Entry 8F1Y (X-ray diffraction, 2.75 A resolution); this record covers chain A.

== Chain A ==
Protein: Epidermal growth factor receptor
Source organism: Homo sapiens
Notes: EC 2.7.10.1; fragment: kinase domain
Reference sequence: P00533 (EGFR_HUMAN); numbering as in UniProt (aligned over 695-1022)
Chain sequence (331 residues; each row starts with the number of its first residue):
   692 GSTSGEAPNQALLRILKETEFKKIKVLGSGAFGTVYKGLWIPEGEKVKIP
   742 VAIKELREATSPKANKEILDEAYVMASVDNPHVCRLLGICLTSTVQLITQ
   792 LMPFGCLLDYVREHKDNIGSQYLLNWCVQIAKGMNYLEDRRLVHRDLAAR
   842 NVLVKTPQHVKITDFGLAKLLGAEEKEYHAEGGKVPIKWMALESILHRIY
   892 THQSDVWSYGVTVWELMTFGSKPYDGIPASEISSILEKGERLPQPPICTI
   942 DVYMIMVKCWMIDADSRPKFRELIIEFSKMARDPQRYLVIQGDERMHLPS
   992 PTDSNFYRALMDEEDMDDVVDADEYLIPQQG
Unresolved in the structure: 692-695, 747-752, 865-867, 985-1006, 1020-1022
Construct notes: expression tag (692-694)
Curated features (UniProtKB/Swiss-Prot):
  - active site: Asp837 (Proton acceptor)
  - binding site (ATP): Leu718 to Val726, Lys745, Thr790, Gln791, Asp855
  - site: Tyr1016 (Important for interaction with PIK3C2B)
  - modified residue: Ser695 (Phosphoserine), Lys745 (N6-(2-hydroxyisobutyryl)lysine), Tyr869 (Phosphotyrosine), Ser991 (Phosphoserine), Ser995 (Phosphoserine), Tyr998 (Phosphotyrosine), Tyr1016 (Phosphotyrosine)
  - cross-link (Glycyl lysine isopeptide (Lys-Gly)): Lys716 (interchain with G-Cter in ubiquitin), Lys737 (interchain with G-Cter in ubiquitin), Lys754 (interchain with G-Cter in ubiquitin), Lys757 (interchain with G-Cter in ubiquitin), Lys867 (interchain with G-Cter in ubiquitin), Lys929 (interchain with G-Cter in ubiquitin), Lys960 (interchain with G-Cter in ubiquitin), Lys970 (interchain with G-Cter in ubiquitin)
  - natural variant: Glu709 (E709A: Found in a lung cancer sample; E709G: Found in a lung cancer sample; E709K: Found in a lung cancer sample), Gly719 (G719A: Found in a lung cancer sample; G719C: Found in a lung cancer sample; G719D: Found in a lung cancer sample; G719S: Found in a lung cancer sample), Gly724 (G724S: Found in a lung cancer sample), Glu734 (E734K: Found in a lung cancer sample), Glu746 to Ser752 (sequence variant, change not given here; Found in a lung cancer sample), Glu746 to Thr751 (sequence variant, change not given here; Found in a lung cancer sample), Glu746 to Ala750 (deletion: Found in a lung cancer sample), Glu746 (deletion: Found in a lung cancer sample), Leu747 to Thr751 (deletion: Found in a lung cancer sample), Leu747 to Glu749 (deletion: Found in a lung cancer sample), Leu747 (L747F: Found in a lung cancer sample), Arg748 (R748P: Found in a lung cancer sample), 12 further natural variant entries in UniProt
  - mutagenesis: Pro699 (P699A: Reduced phosphorylation), Asn700 (N700A: Abolishes phosphorylation), Leu704 (L704A: Abolishes phosphorylation), Arg705 (R705A: Abolishes phosphorylation), Ile706 (I706A: Abolishes phosphorylation), Lys745 (K745A/M: Abolishes kinase activity), Asp974 (D974A: Strongly reduced phosphorylation), Arg977 (R977A: Reduced phosphorylation), Glu1005 to Asp1006 (Constitutively activated kinase), Tyr1016 (Y1016F: 50% decrease in interaction with PIK3C2B. 65% decrease in interaction with PIK3C2B; when associated with F-1197. Abolishes interaction with PIK3C2B; when associated with F-1197 and F-1092)
Covalently attached groups: Poziotinib, bound form (R2E) linked to Cys797
Small-molecule neighbours: Poziotinib, bound form (R2E; 1-[4-[4-[[3,4-bis(chloranyl)-2-fluoranyl-phenyl]amino]-7-methoxy-quinazolin-6-yl]oxypiperidin-1-yl]propan-1-one): Leu718, Gly719, Val726, Ala743, Ile744, Lys745, Glu762, Met766, Leu788, Ile789, Thr790, Gln791, Leu792, Met793, Pro794, Gly796, Asp800, Arg841, Leu844, Thr854, Asp855

== In short ==
Poziotinib, bound form is covalently linked to Cys797. UniProt lists active-site residue Asp837, 13
ATP-binding residues and 11 mutagenesis sites.
Chain A is Epidermal growth factor receptor (Homo sapiens); the structure, EGFR kinase in complex with
poziotinib, was determined by X-ray diffraction together with 8F1H, 8F1W, 8F1X and 8F1Z from the same study.
